Entry 3SS9 (X-ray diffraction, 1.97 A resolution); this record covers chain X.

[Chain X]
Molecule: D-serine dehydratase
Source organism: Escherichia coli
Notes: EC 4.3.1.18
UniProtKB: P00926 (SDHD_ECOLI); numbering as in UniProt (aligned over 1-442)
Amino-acid sequence (442 residues; each row starts with the number of its first residue):
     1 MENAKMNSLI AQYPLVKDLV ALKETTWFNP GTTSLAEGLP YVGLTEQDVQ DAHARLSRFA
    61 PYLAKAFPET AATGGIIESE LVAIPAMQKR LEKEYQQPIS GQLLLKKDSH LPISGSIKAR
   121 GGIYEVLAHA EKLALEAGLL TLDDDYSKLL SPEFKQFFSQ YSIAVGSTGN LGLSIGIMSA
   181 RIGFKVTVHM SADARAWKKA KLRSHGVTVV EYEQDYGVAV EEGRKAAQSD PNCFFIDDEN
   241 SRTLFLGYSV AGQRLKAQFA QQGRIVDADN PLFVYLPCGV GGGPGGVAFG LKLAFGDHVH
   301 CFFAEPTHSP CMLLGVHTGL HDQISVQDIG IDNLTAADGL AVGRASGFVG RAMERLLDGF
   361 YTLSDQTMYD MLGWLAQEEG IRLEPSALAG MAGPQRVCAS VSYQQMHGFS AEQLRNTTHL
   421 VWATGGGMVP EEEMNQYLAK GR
Disordered / not traced: 1-11
UniProt features mapped onto this chain:
  - modified residue: Lys118 (N6-(pyridoxal phosphate)lysine)
Covalent attachments: pyridoxal phosphate (PLP) linked to Lys118
Metal / ion sites: K+: Cys278, Gly279, Glu305, Ser309, Leu340
Residues lining bound ligands: pyridoxal phosphate (PLP): Ser116, Ile117, Asn170, Tyr248, Pro277, Cys278, Gly279, Val280, Gly281, Gly282, Gly283, Pro284, Gly339, Leu340, Glu384, Ser386, Thr424, Gly425
What the authors report for this chain:
  - binding site for pyridoxal phosphate: Lys118, Asn170, Gly279, Gly281, Gly282, Gly283, Thr424
  - K+ coordination: Glu305, Ser309, Leu340
  - conformationally variable residues (order/disorder transition): Val210 to Pro231
  - mutagenesis - G279A, G281A (22-fold): decreased binding to pyridoxal phosphate (citing earlier work)
  - mutagenesis - G279A, G281A: decreased catalytic activity on D-serine (citing earlier work)
  - catalytic residues: Lys118, Thr168, Asp238 (proposed by the authors, not directly observed)

[In short]
Covalently linked pyridoxal phosphate: at Lys118. Cys278, Gly279, Glu305, Ser309 and Leu340 form the K+ site.
The paper reports catalytic residues Lys118, Thr168 and Asp238; G279A and G281A reduce binding to pyridoxal
phosphate.
Chain X is D-serine dehydratase (Escherichia coli); the structure, Crystal structure of holo D-serine
dehydratase from Escherichia coli at 1.97 A resolution, was determined by X-ray diffraction, deposited
together with 3SS7.
